PDB entry 8Y45 | electron microscopy, 3.45 A resolution | chains B and S of the 5 polymer chains in the assembly

[Chain B]
Protein: Guanine nucleotide-binding protein G(I)/G(S)/G(T) subunit beta-1
From: Homo sapiens
Reference sequence: P62873 (GBB1_HUMAN); numbering as in UniProt (aligned over 2-340)
Amino-acid sequence (358 residues; numbered -17 to 340; the number before each row is that of its first residue; numbers below 1 keep their minus sign (Met-17 is residue -17)):
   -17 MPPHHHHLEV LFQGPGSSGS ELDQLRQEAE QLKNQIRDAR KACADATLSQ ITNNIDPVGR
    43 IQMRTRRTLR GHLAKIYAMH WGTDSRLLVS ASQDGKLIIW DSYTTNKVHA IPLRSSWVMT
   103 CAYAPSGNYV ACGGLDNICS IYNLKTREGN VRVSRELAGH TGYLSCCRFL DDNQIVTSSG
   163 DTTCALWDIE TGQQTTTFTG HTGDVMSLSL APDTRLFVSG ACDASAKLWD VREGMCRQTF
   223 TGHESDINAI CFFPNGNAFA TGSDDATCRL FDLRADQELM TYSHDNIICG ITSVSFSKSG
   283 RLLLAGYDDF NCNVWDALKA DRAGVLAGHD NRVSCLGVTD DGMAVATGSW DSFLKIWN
Unresolved in the structure: -17 to 0
Construct notes: initiating methionine (-17); expression tag (-16 to 1)
UniProt features mapped onto this chain:
  - modified residue: Ser2 (N-acetylserine), His266 (Phosphohistidine)
  - natural variant: Leu30 (L30F: In MRD42; uncertain significance), Arg52 (R52G: In MRD42), Gly64 (G64V: In MRD42), Asp76 (D76E: In MRD42; D76G: In MRD42), Gly77 (G77S: In MRD42), Lys78 (K78R: In MRD42), Ile80 (I80N: In MRD42; I80T: In MRD42), His91 (H91R: In MRD42; uncertain significance), Ala92 (A92T: In MRD42), Pro94 (P94S: In MRD42), Leu95 (L95P: In MRD42), Arg96 (R96L: In MRD42), 5 further natural variant entries in UniProt

[Chain S]
Protein: scFv16
From: Mus musculus
Notes: antibody fragment or engineered binder
Amino-acid sequence (266 residues; numbered 1 to 266; the number before each row is that of its first residue):
     1 DVQLVESGGG LVQPGGSRKL SCSASGFAFS SFGMHWVRQA PEKGLEWVAY ISSGSGTIYY
    61 ADTVKGRFTI SRDDPKNTLF LQMTSLRSED TAMYYCVRSI YYYGSSPFDF WGQGTTLTVS
   121 SGGGGSGGGG SGGGGSDIVM TQATSSVPVT PGESVSISCR SSKSLLHSNG NTYLYWFLQR
   181 PGQSPQLLIY RMSNLASGVP DRFSGSGSGT AFTLTISRLE AEDVGVYYCM QHLEYPLTFG
   241 AGTKLELKAA AENLYFQGHH HHHHHH
Unresolved in the structure: 1, 122-135, 248-266
Disulfide bonds: Cys159-Cys229

[Chain B / chain S interface]
Residue-residue contacts (12; chain B residue first):
  Asp66(B) - Tyr103(S)  hydrogen bond
  Arg68(B) - Tyr103(S)
  Leu69(B) - Tyr103(S)  hydrophobic
  Val90(B) - Tyr102(S)  hydrophobic
  Lys127(B) - Gly104(S)
  Arg129(B) - Val2(S)
  Arg129(B) - Arg98(S)
  Arg129(B) - Phe110(S)
  Glu130(B) - Gly26(S)
  Glu130(B) - Phe27(S)  hydrogen bond (side chain-backbone)
  Glu130(B) - Ala28(S)
  Gly131(B) - Phe32(S)
Also at the interface, not in a pair above, chain B (9 interface residues in all): His91

[Summary]
9 residues of chain B face 10 of chain S across their interface, with 2 hydrogen bonds. Polar contacts include
Asp66(B)-Tyr103(S) and Glu130(B)-Phe27(S).
Chain B is Guanine nucleotide-binding protein G(I)/G(S)/G(T) subunit beta-1 (Homo sapiens) and chain S is
scFv16 (Mus musculus); the structure, Cryo-EM structure of opioid receptor with biased agonist, was determined
by electron microscopy.
